Entry 8VKW (electron microscopy, 3.44 A resolution); this record covers chains A and R of the 34 polymer chains in the assembly.

[Chain A]
Molecule: 23S ribosomal RNA
Organism: Mycolicibacterium smegmatis MC2 155
Sequence (3120 nucleotides; row label = number of the first residue in the row):
     1 UAAGUGUUUA AGGGCGCAUG GUGGAUGCCU UGGCACUGGG AGCCGAUGAA GGACGUAGGA
    61 GGCUGCGAUA AGCCUCGGGG AGCUGUCAAC CGAGCGUUGA UCCGAGGAUG UCCGAAUGGG
   121 GAAACCCGGC ACGAGUGAUG UCGUGUCACC AGGCGCUGAA UAUAUAGGCG UCUGGGGGGA
   181 ACGCGGGGAA GUGAAACAUC UCAGUACCCG UAGGAAGAGA AAACAAAAUG UGAUUCCGUG
   241 AGUAGUGGCG AGCGAAAGCG GAGGAUGGCU AAACCGUAUG CAUGUGAUAC CGGGUAGGGG
   301 UUGUGUGUGC GGGGUUGUGG GACCUAUCUU UCCGGCUCUA CCUGGCUGGA GGGCAGUGAG
   361 AAAAUGUUGU GGUUAGCGGA AAUGGCUUGG GAUGGCCUGC CGUAGACGGU GAGAGCCCGG
   421 UACGUGAAAA CCCGACGUCU GUCUUGAUGG UGUUCCCGAG UAGCAGCGGG CCCGUGGAAU
   481 CUGCUGUGAA UCUGCCGGGA CCACCCGGUA AGCCUGAAUA CUUCCCAGUG ACCGAUAGCG
   541 GAUUAGUACC GUGAGGGAAU GGUGAAAAGU ACCCCGGGAG GGGAGUGAAA GAGUACCUGA
   601 AACCGUGCGC UUACAAUCCG UCAGAGCCCU CGACGUGUCG UGGGGUGAUG GCGUGCCUUU
   661 UGAAGAAUGA GCCUGCGAGU CAGGGACAUG UCGCGAGGUU AACCCGGGUG GGGUAGCCGC
   721 AGCGAAAGCG AGUCUGAAUA GGGCGUAUCC ACACAAGAGU GUGUGGUGUA GUGGUGUGUU
   781 CUGGACCCGA AGCGGAGUGA UCUACCCAUG GCCAGGGUGA AGCGCGGGUA AGACCGCGUG
   841 GAGGCCCGAA CCCACUUAGG UUGAAGACUG AGGGGAUGAG CUGUGGGUAG GGGUGAAAGG
   901 CCAAUCAAAC UCCGUGAUAG CUGGUUCUCC CCGAAAUGCA UUUAGGUGCA GCGUCGCAUG
   961 UUUCUUGCCG GAGGUAGAGC UACUGGAUGG CCGAUGGGCC CCACAGGGUU ACUGACGUCA
  1021 GCCAAACUCC GAAUGCCGGU AAGUCCAAGA GUGCGGCAGU GAGACGGCGG GGGAUAAGCU
  1081 CCGUGCGUCG AGAGGGAAAC AGCCCAGAUC GCCGGCUAAG GCCCCUAAGC GUGUGCUAAG
  1141 UGGAAAAGGA UGUGCAGUCG CGAAGACAAC CAGGAGGUUG GCUUAGAAGC AGCCACCCUU
  1201 GAAAGAGUGC GUAAUAGCUC ACUGGUCAAG UGAUUGUGCG CCGAUAAUGU AGCGGGGCUC
  1261 AAGCACACCG CCGAAGCCGC GGCAGCCAAC GUGUUGGCUG GGUAGGGGAG CGUCCUGCAU
  1321 CCGGUGAAGC CGCCGAGUGA UCGAGUGGUG GAGGGUGUGG GAGUGAGAAU GCAGGCAUGA
  1381 GUAGCGAUUA GGCAAGUGAG AACCUUGCCC GCCGAAAGAC CAAGGGUUCC UGGGCCAGGC
  1441 CAGUCCGCCC AGGGUGAGUC GGGACCUAAG GCGAGGCCGA CAGGCGUAGU CGAUGGACAA
  1501 CGGGUUGAUA UUCCCGUACC CGUGUAUGUG CGUCCAUGAU GAAUCAGCGG UACUAACCAU
  1561 CCAAAACCAC CGUGACCGCA CCUUUCGGGG UGUGGCGUUG GUGGGGCUGC AUGGGACCUU
  1621 CGUUGGUAGU AGUCAAGCGA UGGGGUGACG CAGGAAGGUA GCCGUACCGG UCAGUGGUAA
  1681 UACCGGGGUA AGCCUGUAGG GAGUCAGAUA GGUAAAUCCG UCUGGCAUAU AUCCUGAGAG
  1741 GUGAUGCAUA GCCGAGUGAG GCGAAUUCGG UGAUCCUAUG CUGCCGAGAA AAGCCUCUAG
  1801 CGAGGACAUA CACGGCCCGU ACCCCAAACC AACACAGGUG GUCAGGUAGA GAAUACUAAG
  1861 GCGUACGAGU GAACUAUGGU UAAGGAACUC GGCAAAAUGC CCCCGUAACU UCGGGAGAAG
  1921 GGGGACCCAC AUGGCGUGUA AGCCUUUACG GCCCAAGCGU GAGUGGGUGG CACAAACCAG
  1981 UGAGAAGCGA CUGUUUACUA AAAACACAGG UCCGUGCGAA GUCGCAAGAC GAUGUAUACG
  2041 GACUGACGCC UGCCCGGUGC UGGAAGGUUA AGAGGACCCG UUAACUCCCU UUGGGGGUGA
  2101 AGCGGAGAAU UUAAGCCCCA GUAAACGGCG GUGGUAACUA UAACCAUCCU AAGGUAGCGA
  2161 AAUUCCUUGU CGGGUAAGUU CCGACCUGCA CGAAUGGCGU AACGACUUCU CAACUGUCUC
  2221 AACCAUAGAC UCGGCGAAAU UGCACUACGA GUAAAGAUGC UCGUUACGCG CGGCAGGACG
  2281 AAAAGACCCC GGGACCUUCA CUACAACUUG GUAUUGGUGC UCGAUACGGU UUGUGUAGGA
  2341 UAGGUGGGAG ACUGUGAAGC UCACACGCCA GUGUGGGUGG AGUCGUUGUU GAAAUACCAC
  2401 UCUGAUCGUA UUGGGCCUCU AACCUCGGAC CGUAUAUCCG GUUCAGGGAC AGUGCCUGGU
  2461 GGGUAGUUUA ACUGGGGCGG UUGCCUCCUA AAAUGUAACG GAGGCGCCCA AAGGUUCCCU
  2521 CAACCUGGAC GGCAAUCAGG UGUUGAGUGU AAGUGCACAA GGGAGCUUGA CUGCGAGACG
  2581 GACAUGUCGA GCAGGGACGA AAGUCGGGAC UAGUGAUCCG GCACCUCUGA GUGGAAGGGG
  2641 UGUCGCUCAA CGGAUAAAAG GUACCCCGGG GAUAACAGGC UGAUCUUCCC CAAGAGUCCA
  2701 UAUCGACGGG AUGGUUUGGC ACCUCGAUGU CGGCUCGUCG CAUCCUGGGG CUGGAGCAGG
  2761 UCCCAAGGGU UGGGCUGUUC GCCCAUUAAA GCGGCACGCG AGCUGGGUUU AGAACGUCGU
  2821 GAGACAGUUC GGUCUCUAUC CGCCGCGCGC GUCAGAAGCU UGAGGAAACC UGUCCCUAGU
  2881 ACGAGAGGAC CGGGACGGAC GAACCUCUGG UAUACCAGUU GUCCCACCAG GGGCACGGCU
  2941 GGAUAGCCAC GUUCGGACAG GAUAACCGCU GAAAGCAUCU AAGCGGGAAA CCUCUUCCAA
  3001 GACCAGGCUU CUCACCCUCU AGGAGGGAUA AGGCCCCCCG CAGACCACGG GAUUGAUAGA
  3061 CCAGACCUGG AAGCCUAGUA AUAGGUGCAG GGAACUGGCA CUAACCGGCC GAAAACUUAC
Disordered / not traced: 1, 2329-2404

[Chain R]
Protein: 50S Ribosomal Protein L20
Organism: Mycolicibacterium smegmatis MC2 155
Reference sequence: A0QYU6 (RL20_MYCS2); residue numbers follow UniProt; this construct covers 1-129
Sequence (129 residues; numbered 1 to 129; the number before each row is that of its first residue):
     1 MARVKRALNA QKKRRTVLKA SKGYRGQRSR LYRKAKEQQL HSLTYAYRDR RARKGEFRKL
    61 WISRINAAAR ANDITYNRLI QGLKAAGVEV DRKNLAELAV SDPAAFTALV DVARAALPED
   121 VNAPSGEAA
Disordered / not traced: 1, 126-129

[Chain A / chain R interface]
Pairs across the interface (167):
  G13(A) / Arg-25(R)  sugar contact
  G14(A) / Arg-25(R)  hydrogen bond to the sugar
  C15(A) / Gly-23(R)  phosphate contact
  C15(A) / Tyr-24(R)  sugar contact
  C15(A) / Gly-26(R)  phosphate contact
  C15(A) / Arg-30(R)  salt bridge to the phosphate
  G16(A) / Lys-22(R)  sugar contact
  G16(A) / Gly-23(R)  hydrogen bond to the phosphate
  G16(A) / Ser-29(R)  phosphate contact
  C17(A) / Lys-22(R)  salt bridge to the phosphate
  U26(A) / Lys-5(R)  salt bridge to the phosphate
  U26(A) / Ala-7(R)  sugar contact
  C533(A) / Ala-2(R)  phosphate contact
  C533(A) / Arg-3(R)  phosphate contact
  G534(A) / Arg-3(R)  phosphate contact
  A535(A) / Lys-5(R)  salt bridge to the phosphate
  A537(A) / Arg-3(R)  hydrogen bond to the sugar
  A602(A) / Arg-30(R)  phosphate contact
  C619(A) / Arg-25(R)  hydrogen bond to the sugar
  C619(A) / Arg-28(R)  base contact
  C619(A) / Gln-38(R)  hydrogen bond to the phosphate
  C619(A) / Tyr-45(R)  phosphate contact
  G620(A) / Tyr-24(R)  phosphate contact
  G620(A) / Arg-25(R)  hydrogen bond to the phosphate
  G620(A) / Gln-38(R)  sugar contact
  G620(A) / Ser-42(R)  sugar contact
  G620(A) / Tyr-45(R)  base contact
  G620(A) / Arg-48(R)  base contact
  U621(A) / Tyr-24(R)  phosphate contact
  U621(A) / Ser-42(R)  sugar contact
  U621(A) / Tyr-45(R)  hydrogen bond to the sugar
  U621(A) / Ala-46(R)  sugar contact
  U621(A) / Asp-49(R)  hydrogen bond to the sugar
  C622(A) / Asp-49(R)  sugar contact
  C622(A) / Arg-53(R)  sugar contact
  A623(A) / Phe-57(R)  sugar contact
  G651(A) / Asp-49(R)  hydrogen bond to the base
  G651(A) / Glu-56(R)  sugar contact
  C652(A) / Arg-48(R)  hydrogen bond to the sugar
  G653(A) / Tyr-45(R)  hydrogen bond to the sugar
  G653(A) / Arg-48(R)  sugar contact
  G655(A) / Glu-37(R)  hydrogen bond to the base
  G655(A) / His-41(R)  hydrogen bond to the sugar
  G655(A) / Tyr-45(R)  phosphate contact
  C656(A) / Glu-37(R)  sugar contact
  C656(A) / His-41(R)  salt bridge to the phosphate
  A670(A) / Arg-33(R)  sugar contact
  G671(A) / Lys-34(R)  phosphate contact
  C672(A) / Leu-31(R)  sugar contact
  C672(A) / Arg-33(R)  salt bridge to the phosphate
  C672(A) / Lys-34(R)  salt bridge to the phosphate
  C673(A) / Leu-31(R)  phosphate contact
  C673(A) / Tyr-32(R)  phosphate contact
  C673(A) / Arg-33(R)  hydrogen bond to the phosphate
  U674(A) / Gln-11(R)  phosphate contact
  U674(A) / Arg-14(R)  salt bridge to the phosphate
  G675(A) / Lys-5(R)  phosphate contact
  G675(A) / Ala-7(R)  phosphate contact
  G675(A) / Gln-11(R)  hydrogen bond to the phosphate
  G675(A) / Arg-14(R)  salt bridge to the phosphate
  C676(A) / Arg-3(R)  phosphate contact
  C676(A) / Lys-5(R)  phosphate contact
  C676(A) / Arg-6(R)  salt bridge to the phosphate
  G677(A) / Arg-3(R)  salt bridge to the phosphate
  G677(A) / Arg-6(R)  salt bridge to the phosphate
  C927(A) / Lys-13(R)  salt bridge to the phosphate
  A1108(A) / Tyr-47(R)  hydrogen bond to the sugar
  A1108(A) / Arg-51(R)  sugar contact
  C1110(A) / Tyr-47(R)  hydrogen bond to the phosphate
  C1110(A) / Arg-51(R)  salt bridge to the phosphate
  G1111(A) / Tyr-47(R)  phosphate contact
  G1111(A) / Arg-50(R)  salt bridge to the phosphate
  G1111(A) / Arg-51(R)  salt bridge to the phosphate
  C1112(A) / Arg-50(R)  phosphate contact
  C1112(A) / Arg-53(R)  salt bridge to the phosphate
  C1112(A) / Lys-54(R)  salt bridge to the phosphate
  C1113(A) / Arg-53(R)  salt bridge to the phosphate
  C1113(A) / Phe-57(R)  sugar contact
  C1113(A) / Trp-61(R)  sugar contact
  C1113(A) / Lys-93(R)  hydrogen bond to the sugar
  G1114(A) / Asp-91(R)  phosphate contact
  G1114(A) / Lys-93(R)  salt bridge to the phosphate
  G1115(A) / Arg-58(R)  salt bridge to the phosphate
  G1115(A) / Asp-91(R)  sugar contact
  G1115(A) / Arg-92(R)  salt bridge to the phosphate
  C1116(A) / Arg-58(R)  salt bridge to the phosphate
  C1116(A) / Lys-84(R)  salt bridge to the phosphate
  C1116(A) / Arg-92(R)  salt bridge to the phosphate
  A1127(A) / Lys-59(R)  sugar contact
  A1127(A) / Ile-62(R)  sugar contact
  A1127(A) / Ser-63(R)  sugar contact
  A1128(A) / Ile-62(R)  sugar contact
  A1128(A) / Asn-66(R)  hydrogen bond to the phosphate
  A1128(A) / Tyr-76(R)  phosphate contact
  G1129(A) / Asn-66(R)  hydrogen bond to the phosphate
  G1129(A) / Arg-70(R)  salt bridge to the phosphate
  G1129(A) / Thr-75(R)  phosphate contact
  G1129(A) / Tyr-76(R)  hydrogen bond to the phosphate
  G1129(A) / Asn-77(R)  hydrogen bond to the phosphate
  G1129(A) / Arg-78(R)  base contact
  C1130(A) / Arg-70(R)  salt bridge to the phosphate
  G1131(A) / Asn-122(R)  base contact
  U1132(A) / Asn-122(R)  sugar contact
  C1268(A) / Asn-122(R)  hydrogen bond to the sugar
  C1268(A) / Ala-123(R)  hydrogen bond to the sugar
  C1268(A) / Pro-124(R)  sugar contact
  C1269(A) / Arg-78(R)  hydrogen bond to the sugar
  C1269(A) / Val-121(R)  hydrogen bond to the sugar
  C1269(A) / Asn-122(R)  sugar contact
  C1269(A) / Ala-123(R)  sugar contact
  C1269(A) / Pro-124(R)  phosphate contact
  G1270(A) / Asn-77(R)  hydrogen bond to the sugar
  G1270(A) / Arg-78(R)  sugar contact
  G1270(A) / Gln-81(R)  hydrogen bond to the phosphate
  C1271(A) / Tyr-76(R)  sugar contact
  C1271(A) / Asn-77(R)  sugar contact
  C1271(A) / Ile-80(R)  sugar contact
  C1271(A) / Gln-81(R)  phosphate contact
  C1271(A) / Lys-84(R)  salt bridge to the phosphate
  C1271(A) / Arg-92(R)  phosphate contact
  C1272(A) / Arg-58(R)  salt bridge to the phosphate
  C1272(A) / Ile-62(R)  sugar contact
  C1272(A) / Tyr-76(R)  phosphate contact
  C1272(A) / Arg-92(R)  salt bridge to the phosphate
  G1273(A) / Arg-58(R)  salt bridge to the phosphate
  A1275(A) / Tyr-47(R)  base contact
  A1275(A) / Arg-48(R)  base contact
  A1275(A) / Arg-51(R)  hydrogen bond to the sugar
  G1312(A) / Asn-9(R)  hydrogen bond to the sugar
  G1312(A) / Lys-12(R)  hydrogen bond to the phosphate
  U1313(A) / Val-4(R)  base contact
  U1313(A) / Leu-8(R)  phosphate contact
  U1313(A) / Asn-9(R)  sugar contact
  U1313(A) / Lys-12(R)  salt bridge to the phosphate
  C1314(A) / Ala-2(R)  sugar contact
  C1314(A) / Val-4(R)  sugar contact
  C1314(A) / Leu-8(R)  phosphate contact
  G1329(A) / Leu-8(R)  sugar contact
  C1330(A) / Arg-15(R)  salt bridge to the phosphate
  C1331(A) / Arg-15(R)  salt bridge to the phosphate
  C1333(A) / Lys-19(R)  salt bridge to the phosphate
  U1341(A) / Lys-13(R)  phosphate contact
  C1342(A) / Lys-12(R)  salt bridge to the phosphate
  G1361(A) / Ala-2(R)  base contact
  A1362(A) / Ala-2(R)  phosphate contact
  G1363(A) / Ala-2(R)  hydrogen bond to the phosphate
  G1363(A) / Arg-3(R)  hydrogen bond to the sugar
  G1363(A) / Val-4(R)  hydrogen bond to the sugar
  U1364(A) / Val-4(R)  sugar contact
  G1365(A) / Arg-6(R)  sugar contact
  G1365(A) / Asn-9(R)  hydrogen bond to the base
  G1365(A) / Lys-13(R)  hydrogen bond to the phosphate
  A1366(A) / Arg-6(R)  salt bridge to the phosphate
  A1366(A) / Ala-10(R)  phosphate contact
  A1366(A) / Lys-13(R)  salt bridge to the phosphate
  G1367(A) / Arg-14(R)  salt bridge to the phosphate
  G1367(A) / Tyr-32(R)  phosphate contact
  G1367(A) / Arg-33(R)  hydrogen bond to the sugar
  G1367(A) / Lys-36(R)  salt bridge to the phosphate
  G1367(A) / Glu-37(R)  hydrogen bond to the base
  G2242(A) / Lys-34(R)  hydrogen bond to the sugar
  C2243(A) / Gln-27(R)  sugar contact
  C2243(A) / Arg-28(R)  hydrogen bond to the sugar
  C2243(A) / Lys-34(R)  salt bridge to the phosphate
  A2244(A) / Gly-26(R)  phosphate contact
  A2244(A) / Gln-27(R)  hydrogen bond to the phosphate
  C2245(A) / Arg-25(R)  salt bridge to the phosphate
Also at the interface, not in a pair above, chain A (81 interface residues in all): G27, C532, C603, C618, U646, U1117, U1126, A1274, G1332, A1368
Also at the interface, not in a pair above, chain R (66 interface residues in all): Thr-16

[Summary]
81 residues of chain A and 66 residues of chain R are in contact; the contacts include 41 hydrogen bonds and
42 salt bridges. Among the polar pairs are G651(A)/Asp-49(R), G655(A)/Glu-37(R) and G1365(A)/Asn-9(R).
Here chain A is 23S ribosomal RNA and chain R is 50S Ribosomal Protein L20, both from Mycolicibacterium
smegmatis MC2 155. Entry 8VKW (Structure of Mycobacterium smegmatis 50S ribosomal subunit bound to
delNTE-HflX) was determined by electron microscopy together with 8VIO, 8VK0, 8VK7, 8VKI, 8VPK, 8VR4, 8VR8 and
8VRL from the same study.
